PDB entry 3UZA | X-ray diffraction, 3.27 A resolution | chain A

Chain A:
Name: Adenosine receptor A2a
Source organism: Homo sapiens
UniProtKB: P29274 (AA2AR_HUMAN); numbering as in UniProt (aligned over 1-317)
Sequence (329 residues; row label = number of the first residue in the row):
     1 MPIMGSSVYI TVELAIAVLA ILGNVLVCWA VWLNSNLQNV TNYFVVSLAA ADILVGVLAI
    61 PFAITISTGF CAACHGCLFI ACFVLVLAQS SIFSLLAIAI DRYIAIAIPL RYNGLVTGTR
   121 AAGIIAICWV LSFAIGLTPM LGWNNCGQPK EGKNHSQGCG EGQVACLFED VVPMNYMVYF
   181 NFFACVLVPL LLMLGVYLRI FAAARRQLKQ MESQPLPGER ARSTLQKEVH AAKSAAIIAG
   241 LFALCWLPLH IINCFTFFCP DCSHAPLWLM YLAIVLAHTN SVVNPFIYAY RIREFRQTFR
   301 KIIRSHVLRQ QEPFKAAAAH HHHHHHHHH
Not modelled in the structure: 1-6, 150-157, 306-329
Construct notes: engineered mutation Leu-54 (Ala in P29274), Ala-88 (Thr in P29274), Ala-107 (Arg in P29274), Ala-122 (Lys in P29274), Ala-202 (Leu in P29274), Ala-235 (Leu in P29274), Ala-239 (Val in P29274), Ala-277 (Ser in P29274); expression tag (318-329)
Disulfides: Cys-71/Cys-159, Cys-74/Cys-146, Cys-77/Cys-166, Cys-259/Cys-262
Ligand contacts: T4G (6-(2,6-dimethylpyridin-4-yl)-5-phenyl-1,2,4-triazin-3-amine): Ala-63, Ile-66, Leu-85, Phe-168, Met-174, Met-177, Trp-246, Leu-249, His-250, Asn-253, Met-270, Ile-274, Ala-277, His-278
Swiss-Prot annotation at these positions:
  - binding site (adenosine): Glu-169, Asn-253, His-278
  - glycosylation: Asn-154 (N-linked (GlcNAc...) asparagine)
Reported in the primary citation:
  - binding site for T4G: Ala-63, Ile-66, Leu-85, Phe-168, Met-177, Trp-246, Leu-249, His-250, Asn-253, Met-270, His-278

In short:
Chain A binds compound T4G. Curated annotation (UniProt) lists 3 adenosine-binding residues. The paper reports
a binding site for T4G at Ala-63, Ile-66 and Leu-85 among others.
Chain A is Adenosine receptor A2a (Homo sapiens); the structure, Thermostabilised Adenosine A2A receptor in
complex with 6-(2,6-Dimethylpyridin-4-yl)-5-phenyl-1,2,4-triazin-3-amine, was determined by X-ray diffraction,
deposited together with 3UZC.
